PDB entry 4AGF | X-ray diffraction, 4.70 A resolution (low resolution: residue-level contacts below are approximate; hydrogen-bond / salt-bridge calls are withheld) | chains A and B of the 7 polymer chains in the assembly

== Chain A (and B) ==
Protein: Small-conductance mechanosensitive channel
Organism: Escherichia coli
Notes: chain B of this document is another copy of the same molecule, construct and numbering; everything in this record applies to it too
Reference sequence: P0C0S2 (MSCS_ECOLI); residues 1-286 here = UniProt positions 1-286
Amino-acid sequence (286 residues; row label = number of the first residue in the row):
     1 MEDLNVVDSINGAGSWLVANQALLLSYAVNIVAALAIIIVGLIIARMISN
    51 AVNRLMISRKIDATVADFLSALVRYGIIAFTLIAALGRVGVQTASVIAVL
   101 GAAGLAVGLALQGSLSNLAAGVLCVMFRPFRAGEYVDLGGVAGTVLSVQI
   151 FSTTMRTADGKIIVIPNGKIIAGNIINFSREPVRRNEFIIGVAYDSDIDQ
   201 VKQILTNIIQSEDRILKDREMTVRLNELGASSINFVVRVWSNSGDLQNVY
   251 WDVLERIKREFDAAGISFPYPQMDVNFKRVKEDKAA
Unresolved in the structure: 1-24, 282-286
Construct notes: engineered mutation C124 (Leu in P0C0S2)

== Chain A / chain B interface ==
Pairs across the interface - 84 pairs, chain A then chain B:
  G76(A) - V99(B)
  A79(A) - V99(B)
  F80(A) - L86(B)
  F80(A) - V91(B)
  F80(A) - S95(B)
  F80(A) - V96(B)
  F80(A) - V99(B)
  I83(A) - S95(B)
  T93(A) - Q92(B)
  L115(A) - A106(B)
  L115(A) - L109(B)
  L115(A) - A110(B)
  A119(A) - A110(B)
  L123(A) - S114(B)
  F127(A) - I150(B)
  F127(A) - F151(B)
  I171(A) - P166(B)
  G173(A) - P166(B)
  N174(A) - V141(B)
  N174(A) - V164(B)
  N174(A) - I165(B)
  N174(A) - K169(B)
  I175(A) - I162(B)
  I175(A) - I163(B)
  I175(A) - V164(B)
  I176(A) - I162(B)
  I176(A) - I163(B)
  N177(A) - K161(B)
  N177(A) - I162(B)
  F178(A) - K161(B)
  E181(A) - R156(B)
  E181(A) - G160(B)
  E181(A) - I162(B)
  R184(A) - D159(B)
  R184(A) - G160(B)
  R185(A) - A158(B)
  R185(A) - D159(B)
  Y194(A) - K258(B)
  Y194(A) - F268(B)
  Y194(A) - Y270(B)
  I198(A) - K258(B)
  I198(A) - R259(B)
  D199(A) - R259(B)
  K202(A) - E255(B)
  T222(A) - W251(B)
  R224(A) - W251(B)
  R224(A) - D252(B)
  L225(A) - W251(B)
  L225(A) - E255(B)
  N226(A) - Y250(B)
  N226(A) - W251(B)
  N226(A) - L254(B)
  L228(A) - L254(B)
  L228(A) - F268(B)
  A230(A) - Y270(B)
  A230(A) - P271(B)
  I233(A) - K258(B)
  R238(A) - W251(B)
  W240(A) - A158(B)
  W240(A) - D159(B)
  W240(A) - G160(B)
  Q272(A) - Y270(B)
  Q272(A) - P271(B)
  M273(A) - P271(B)
  M273(A) - M273(B)
  D274(A) - Y270(B)
  D274(A) - P271(B)
  D274(A) - Q272(B)
  D274(A) - M273(B)
  V275(A) - M273(B)
  V275(A) - V275(B)
  N276(A) - Q272(B)
  N276(A) - M273(B)
  N276(A) - D274(B)
  N276(A) - V275(B)
  F277(A) - V275(B)
  F277(A) - F277(B)
  K278(A) - D274(B)
  K278(A) - V275(B)
  K278(A) - N276(B)
  K278(A) - F277(B)
  R279(A) - F277(B)
  V280(A) - F277(B)
  V280(A) - K278(B)
Other interface residues (no listed pair), chain A (52 interface residues in all): F68, L69, L72, I97, P129, A172, R180, V183, E227, S231, V236
Other interface residues (no listed pair), chain B (48 interface residues in all): A94, A98, A103, V107, T154, N248, P269

== In short ==
52 residues of chain A face 48 of chain B across their interface.
Both chains are Small-conductance mechanosensitive channel (Escherichia coli). Entry 4AGF (MTSSL spin labeled
L124C mutant of MscS in the open form) was determined by X-ray diffraction (same publication as 4AGE).
